5C32 - chains B and A of the 4 polymer chains in the assembly; structure by X-ray diffraction, 3.05 A resolution.

# Chain B (and A)
Name: Putative transposon Tn552 DNA-invertase bin3
Source organism: Staphylococcus aureus
Notes: chain A of this document is another copy of the same molecule, construct and numbering; everything in this record applies to it too
UniProt: P20384 (BIN3_STAAU); numbering as in UniProt (aligned over 1-128)
Sequence (128 residues; row label = number of the first residue in the row):
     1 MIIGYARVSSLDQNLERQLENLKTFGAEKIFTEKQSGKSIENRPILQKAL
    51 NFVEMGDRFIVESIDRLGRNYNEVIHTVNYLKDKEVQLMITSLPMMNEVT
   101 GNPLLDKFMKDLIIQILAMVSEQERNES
Not modelled in the structure: 127-128 (chain A: 95-101, 126-128)
Construct notes: engineered mutation Glu54 (Arg in P20384), Thr100 (Ile in P20384)
Modified residues: Mse1, Mse55, Mse89, Mse95, Mse96, Mse109, Mse119 (selenomethionine; parent Met)
Curated features (UniProtKB/Swiss-Prot):
  - active site: Ser9 (O-(5'-phospho-DNA)-serine intermediate)
What the authors report for this chain:
  - mutagenesis - I100T: increased catalytic activity (citing earlier work)
  - catalytic residues: Arg69 (proposed by the authors, not directly observed)
  - mutagenesis - R54E: unchanged catalytic activity (citing earlier work)

# Chain B / chain A interface
Pairs across the interface (25; chain B residue first):
  Tyr71(B) - Phe108(A)
  Tyr71(B) - Asp111(A)  hydrogen bond
  Asn72(B) - Lys107(A)  hydrogen bond
  His76(B) - Asp83(A)  salt bridge
  Asn79(B) - Asn79(A)  hydrogen bond
  Asp83(B) - His76(A)  salt bridge
  Leu104(B) - Tyr71(A)  hydrophobic
  Leu104(B) - Mse119(A)  hydrophobic
  Leu104(B) - Glu122(A)
  Leu104(B) - Gln123(A)
  Lys107(B) - Tyr71(A)
  Lys107(B) - Asn72(A)  hydrogen bond
  Phe108(B) - Tyr71(A)
  Phe108(B) - Gln115(A)
  Phe108(B) - Ile116(A)
  Phe108(B) - Mse119(A)
  Asp111(B) - Tyr71(A)  hydrogen bond
  Asp111(B) - Gln115(A)
  Gln115(B) - Phe108(A)
  Gln115(B) - Gln115(A)  hydrogen bond
  Ile116(B) - Phe108(A)
  Mse119(B) - Leu105(A)  hydrophobic
  Mse119(B) - Phe108(A)
  Glu122(B) - Leu104(A)
  Gln123(B) - Leu104(A)
Also at the interface, not in a pair above, chain B (16 interface residues in all): Leu105, Leu112
Also at the interface, not in a pair above, chain A (16 interface residues in all): Leu112

# In short
The chain B/chain A interface involves 16 residues from each chain; the contacts include 6 hydrogen bonds and
2 salt bridges. Polar pairs include His76(B)-Asp83(A), Tyr71(B)-Asp111(A) and Asn72(B)-Lys107(A). UniProt
lists active-site residue Ser9(B) on chain B. The paper reports the catalytic residue Arg69(B); I100T of chain
B increases catalytic activity.
Both chains are Putative transposon Tn552 DNA-invertase bin3 (Staphylococcus aureus). Entry 5C32
(Constitutively active Sin recombinase cataltyic domain - I100T) was determined by X-ray diffraction (same
publication as 5C31, 5C34 and 5C35).
